5GWS - chains A and C of the 4 polymer chains in the assembly; structure by X-ray diffraction, 2.35 A resolution.

[Chain A (and C)]
Name: 4-hydroxyisolecuine dehydrogenase
Source organism: Bacillus thuringiensis
Notes: chain C of this document is another copy of the same molecule, construct and numbering; everything in this record applies to it too
UniProt: A0A0K0Q8K4 (A0A0K0Q8K4_BACTU); residue numbers follow UniProt; this construct covers 1-248
Sequence (282 residues; numbered 1 to 282; the number before each row is that of its first residue):
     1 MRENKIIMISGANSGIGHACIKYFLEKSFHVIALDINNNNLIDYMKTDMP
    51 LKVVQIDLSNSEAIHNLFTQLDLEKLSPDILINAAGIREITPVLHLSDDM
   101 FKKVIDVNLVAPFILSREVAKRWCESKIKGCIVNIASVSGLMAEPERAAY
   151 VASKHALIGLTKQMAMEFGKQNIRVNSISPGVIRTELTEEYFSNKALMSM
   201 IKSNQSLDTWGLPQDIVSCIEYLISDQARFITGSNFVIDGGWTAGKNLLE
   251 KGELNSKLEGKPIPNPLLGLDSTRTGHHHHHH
Unresolved in the structure: 1-5, 189-195, 246-282 (chain C: 1-5, 42-48, 184-202, 246-282)
Construct notes: expression tag (249-282)
Residues lining bound ligands:
  - NAD (nicotinamide-adenine-dinucleotide): Gly-11, Asn-13, Ser-14, Gly-15, Ile-16, Gly-17, Asp-35, Ile-36, Asn-37, Ile-56, Asp-57, Leu-58, Ser-59, Ala-84, Ala-85, Gly-86, Ile-87, Val-107, Ile-135, Ala-136, Ser-137, Tyr-150, Lys-154, Pro-180, Gly-181, Val-182, Ile-183, Thr-185, Glu-186, Leu-187, Thr-188
  - succinic acid (SIN): Arg-88, Ser-137, Ser-139, Glu-144, Arg-147, Tyr-150, Gly-181, Leu-187, Thr-188
Reported in the primary citation:
  - binding site for succinic acid: Arg-88, Ser-137, Arg-147, Tyr-150
  - catalytic residues: Ser-137, Tyr-150 (proposed by the authors, not directly observed)
  - specificity-determining residues: Arg-88
  - mutagenesis - R88A, R147A, Y191A: decreased catalytic activity
  - specificity-determining residues: Leu-187, Thr-188 (from molecular simulation)

[Interface between chain A and chain C]
Contacting residue pairs (9):
  Met-142(A) with Met-142(C), hydrophobic; Ala-244(C); Gly-245(C)
  Ala-143(A) with Ala-244(C), hydrogen bond (backbone-backbone); Gly-245(C)
  Ala-244(A) with Met-142(C); Ala-143(C), hydrogen bond (backbone-backbone)
  Gly-245(A) with Met-142(C); Ala-143(C)

[Overview]
Chain A and chain C each contribute 4 residues to their interface; the contacts include 2 hydrogen bonds. The
hydrogen-bonded pair Ala-143(A)/Ala-244(C) is a backbone contact. Ligands of chain A: NAD and succinic acid.
The paper reports catalytic residues Ser-137(A) and Tyr-150(A); R88A, R147A and Y191A of chain A reduce
catalytic activity.
Chain A and chain C are both 4-hydroxyisolecuine dehydrogenase (Bacillus thuringiensis); the structure,
4-hydroxyisoleucine dehydrogenase complexed with NADH and succinate, was determined by X-ray diffraction
together with 5GWR and 5GWT from the same study.
